8BLS - chains A and F of the 4 polymer chains in the assembly; structure by X-ray diffraction, 2.10 A resolution.

Chain A (and F):
Name: Bile salt hydrolase
Source organism: Ligilactobacillus salivarius
Notes: chain F of this document is another copy of the same molecule, construct and numbering; everything in this record applies to it too
UniProtKB: J7H3P9 (J7H3P9_9LACO); residues 2-324 here = UniProt positions 2-324
Sequence (325 residues; each row starts with the number of its first residue):
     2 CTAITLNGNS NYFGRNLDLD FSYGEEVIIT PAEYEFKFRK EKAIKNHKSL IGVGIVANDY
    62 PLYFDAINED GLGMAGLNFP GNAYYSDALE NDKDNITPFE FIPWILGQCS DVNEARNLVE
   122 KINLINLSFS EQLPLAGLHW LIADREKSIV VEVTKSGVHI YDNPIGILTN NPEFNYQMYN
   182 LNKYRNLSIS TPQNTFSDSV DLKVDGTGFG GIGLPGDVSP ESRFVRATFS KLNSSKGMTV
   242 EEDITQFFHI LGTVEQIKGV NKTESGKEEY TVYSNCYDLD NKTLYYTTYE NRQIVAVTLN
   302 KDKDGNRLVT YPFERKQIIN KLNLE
Unresolved in the structure: 302-305 (chain F: 302-305, 324-326)
Modified positions: Cys2 (cysteinesulfonic acid; OCS)
Construct notes: expression tag (325-326)
Ligand contacts: glycocholic acid (GCH): Cys2, Arg16, Leu18, Asp19, Leu20, Tyr24, Ile56, Leu63, Tyr64, Phe65, Gly77, Asn79, Pro81, Phe100, Leu134, Pro135, Leu136, Ala137, Leu139

Interface between chain A and chain F:
Contacting residue pairs (50):
  Ile166(A) with Val201(F), hydrophobic
  Tyr180(A) with Asp206(F), hydrogen bond
  Leu182(A) with Leu203(F), hydrophobic
  Asn183(A) with Leu203(F); Lys204(F), hydrogen bond (side chain-backbone)
  Lys184(A) with Ile213(F)
  Tyr185(A) with Phe197(F)
  Arg186(A) with Pro193(F), hydrogen bond (side chain-backbone); Gln194(F); Asn195(F); Thr196(F), hydrogen bond (backbone-backbone); Phe197(F), hydrogen bond (backbone-backbone); Leu203(F), hydrogen bond (side chain-backbone); Val205(F)
  Asn187(A) with Asn187(F), hydrogen bond (side chain-backbone); Pro193(F); Thr196(F), hydrogen bond (backbone-side chain)
  Leu188(A) with Thr196(F), hydrogen bond (backbone-side chain); Phe197(F), hydrogen bond (backbone-backbone)
  Ser189(A) with Thr196(F)
  Pro193(A) with Arg186(F), hydrogen bond (backbone-side chain); Asn187(F)
  Gln194(A) with Arg186(F)
  Asn195(A) with Arg186(F)
  Thr196(A) with Arg186(F), hydrogen bond (backbone-backbone); Asn187(F), hydrogen bond (side chain-backbone); Leu188(F), hydrogen bond (side chain-backbone); Ser189(F)
  Phe197(A) with Tyr185(F); Arg186(F), hydrogen bond (backbone-backbone); Leu188(F), hydrogen bond (backbone-backbone); Val226(F); Thr229(F); Phe230(F), hydrophobic; Asn234(F), hydrogen bond (backbone-side chain)
  Ser198(A) with Leu233(F)
  Val201(A) with Ile166(F), hydrophobic; Leu233(F), hydrophobic
  Leu203(A) with Leu182(F), hydrophobic; Asn183(F); Arg186(F), hydrogen bond (backbone-side chain)
  Lys204(A) with Asn183(F), hydrogen bond (backbone-side chain)
  Val205(A) with Arg186(F)
  Asp206(A) with Tyr180(F), hydrogen bond
  Ile213(A) with Lys184(F)
  Thr229(A) with Phe197(F)
  Phe230(A) with Phe197(F), hydrophobic
  Leu233(A) with Ser198(F); Val201(F), hydrophobic
  Asn234(A) with Phe197(F), hydrogen bond (side chain-backbone)
Interface residues without a listed pair, chain A (31 interface residues in all): Met179, Thr192, Ser200, Phe210, Val226
Interface residues without a listed pair, chain F (33 interface residues in all): Pro165, Met179, Thr192, Ser200, Phe210, Gly211

Summary:
31 residues of chain A face 33 of chain F across their interface, with 21 hydrogen bonds. Among the polar
pairs are Tyr180(A)-Asp206(F), Asn183(A)-Lys204(F) and Arg186(A)-Pro193(F). Ligands of chain A: glycocholic
acid.
Both chains are Bile salt hydrolase (Ligilactobacillus salivarius). Entry 8BLS (Structure of Lactobacillus
salivarius (Ls) bile salt hydrolase(BSH) in complex with Glycocholate (GCA)) was determined by X-ray
diffraction.
